9B6A - chains C and B of the 8 polymer chains in the assembly; structure by electron microscopy, 3.35 A resolution.

[Chain C (and B)]
Protein: Isoform Flip of Glutamate receptor 2
From: Rattus norvegicus
Notes: chain B of this document is another copy of the same molecule, construct and numbering; everything in this record applies to it too
UniProt: P19491 (GRIA2_RAT), isoform P19491-2; the construct has insertions or renumbered stretches relative to UniProt, so the offset changes along the chain: -20 to 847 = UniProt 1-868; 855-868 = UniProt 870-883
Chain sequence (889 residues; each row starts with the number of its first residue; numbers below 1 keep their minus sign (Met-20 is residue -20)):
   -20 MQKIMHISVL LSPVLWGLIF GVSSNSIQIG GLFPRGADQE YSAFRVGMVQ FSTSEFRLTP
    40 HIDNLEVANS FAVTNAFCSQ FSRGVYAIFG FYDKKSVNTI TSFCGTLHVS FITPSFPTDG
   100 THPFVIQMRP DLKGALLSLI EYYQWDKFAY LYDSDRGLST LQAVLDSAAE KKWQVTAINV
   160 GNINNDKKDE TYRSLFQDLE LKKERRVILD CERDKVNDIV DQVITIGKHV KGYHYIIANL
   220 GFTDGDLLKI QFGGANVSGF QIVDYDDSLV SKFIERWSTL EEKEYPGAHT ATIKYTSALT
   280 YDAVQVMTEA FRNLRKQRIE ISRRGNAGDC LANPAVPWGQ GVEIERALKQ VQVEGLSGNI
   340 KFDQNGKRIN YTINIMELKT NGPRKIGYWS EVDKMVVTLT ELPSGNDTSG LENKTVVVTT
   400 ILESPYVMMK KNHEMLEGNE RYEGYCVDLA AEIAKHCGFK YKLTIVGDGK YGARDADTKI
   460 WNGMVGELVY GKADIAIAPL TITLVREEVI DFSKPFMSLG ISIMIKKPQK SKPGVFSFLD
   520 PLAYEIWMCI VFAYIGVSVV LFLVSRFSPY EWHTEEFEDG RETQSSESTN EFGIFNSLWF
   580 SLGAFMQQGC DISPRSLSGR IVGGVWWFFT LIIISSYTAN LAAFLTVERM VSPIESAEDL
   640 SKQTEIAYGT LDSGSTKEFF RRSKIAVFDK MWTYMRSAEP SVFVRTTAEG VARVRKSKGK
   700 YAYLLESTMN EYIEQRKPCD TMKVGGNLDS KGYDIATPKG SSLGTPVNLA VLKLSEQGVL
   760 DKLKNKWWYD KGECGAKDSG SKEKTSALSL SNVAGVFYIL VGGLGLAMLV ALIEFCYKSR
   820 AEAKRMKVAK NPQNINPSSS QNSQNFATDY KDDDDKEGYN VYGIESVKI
Unresolved in the structure: -20 to 392, 507-510, 552-566, 774-783, 826-868 (chain B: -20 to 392, 552-566, 774-783, 826-868)
Differences from the reference sequence: conflict Asp733 (Gly754 in P19491); insertion (848, 850-854)
Curated features (UniProtKB/Swiss-Prot):
  - region: Ala846, Thr847, Tyr849, Lys855 to Gly862 (Required for interaction with IQSEC1)
  - binding site (L-glutamate): Pro478, Thr480, Arg485, Ser654, Thr655, Glu705
  - site: Arg453 (Interaction with the cone snail toxin Con-ikot-ikot), Ile633 (Crucial to convey clamshell closure to channel opening), Arg660 (Interaction with the cone snail toxin Con-ikot-ikot), Lys752 (Interaction with the cone snail toxin Con-ikot-ikot)
  - modified residue: Ser662 (Phosphoserine), Ser696 (Phosphoserine), Ser839 (Phosphoserine), Ser842 (Phosphoserine), Tyr861 (Phosphotyrosine), Ser865 (Phosphoserine)
  - lipidation (S-palmitoyl cysteine): Cys589, Cys815
  - glycosylation (N-linked (GlcNAc...) asparagine): Asn235, Asn349, Asn385, Asn392
Disulfide bonds: Cys718-Cys773

[How chain C and chain B interact]
Residue-residue contacts - 115 pairs, chain C then chain B:
  Ile481(C) - Leu751(B)  hydrophobic
  Thr482(C) - Leu751(B)
  Thr482(C) - Glu755(B)
  Leu483(C) - Leu748(B)
  Leu483(C) - Leu751(B)
  Leu483(C) - Lys752(B)
  Glu486(C) - Lys493(B)  salt bridge
  Glu486(C) - Asn747(B)
  Glu486(C) - Leu751(B)
  Phe491(C) - Lys493(B)  hydrogen bond (backbone-side chain)
  Ser492(C) - Lys493(B)
  Lys493(C) - Ile481(B)
  Lys493(C) - Phe491(B)  hydrogen bond (side chain-backbone)
  Lys493(C) - Ser492(B)
  Pro494(C) - Pro494(B)  hydrophobic
  Ser497(C) - Ser497(B)
  Phe517(C) - Phe607(B)  hydrophobic
  Phe517(C) - Ile611(B)  hydrophobic
  Phe574(C) - Leu596(B)  hydrophobic
  Phe574(C) - Arg599(B)
  Asn575(C) - Arg599(B)  hydrogen bond
  Trp578(C) - Ser592(B)
  Trp578(C) - Pro593(B)
  Trp578(C) - Arg599(B)
  Trp578(C) - Trp606(B)  hydrophobic
  Leu581(C) - Gly603(B)
  Gly582(C) - Trp606(B)
  Met585(C) - Trp606(B)  hydrophobic
  Met585(C) - Phe607(B)  hydrophobic
  Gln587(C) - Ala583(B)  hydrogen bond (side chain-backbone)
  Gln587(C) - Gln586(B)
  Gln587(C) - Trp606(B)
  Gln587(C) - Thr609(B)
  Gly588(C) - Cys589(B)
  Gly588(C) - Trp606(B)
  Asp590(C) - Ser592(B)  hydrogen bond
  Asp590(C) - Arg599(B)  salt bridge
  Ile613(C) - Leu610(B)  hydrophobic
  Tyr616(C) - Ile611(B)
  Tyr616(C) - Ser614(B)
  Thr617(C) - Ser614(B)  hydrogen bond
  Leu620(C) - Ser615(B)
  Leu620(C) - Ala618(B)  hydrophobic
  Ala621(C) - Ala618(B)
  Leu624(C) - Ala618(B)
  Leu624(C) - Asn619(B)
  Leu624(C) - Ala622(B)  hydrophobic
  Thr625(C) - Ala622(B)
  Thr625(C) - Thr625(B)
  Thr625(C) - Val626(B)
  Arg628(C) - Ala622(B)  hydrogen bond (side chain-backbone)
  Arg628(C) - Phe623(B)
  Arg628(C) - Val626(B)  hydrogen bond (side chain-backbone)
  Arg628(C) - Arg628(B)  hydrogen bond (backbone-side chain)
  Met629(C) - Val626(B)  hydrophobic
  Glu657(C) - Glu755(B)
  Arg661(C) - Glu755(B)
  Arg661(C) - Gln756(B)  hydrogen bond
  Lys663(C) - Lys761(B)  hydrogen bond (backbone-side chain)
  Ile664(C) - Lys761(B)
  Asn747(C) - Glu486(B)  hydrogen bond
  Leu748(C) - Leu483(B)
  Leu748(C) - Glu486(B)
  Leu751(C) - Thr482(B)
  Leu751(C) - Glu486(B)
  Lys752(C) - Leu483(B)
  Glu755(C) - Thr482(B)
  Glu755(C) - Leu483(B)  hydrogen bond (side chain-backbone)
  Glu755(C) - Arg661(B)  hydrogen bond (backbone-side chain)
  Gln756(C) - Arg661(B)
  Gln756(C) - Lys663(B)
  Val758(C) - Lys663(B)
  Lys761(C) - Lys663(B)
  Asn764(C) - Ile664(B)
  Ser785(C) - Asn619(B)
  Ser785(C) - Phe623(B)
  Ala786(C) - Asp519(B)
  Ala786(C) - Pro520(B)
  Ala786(C) - Asn619(B)
  Ala786(C) - Phe623(B)
  Leu787(C) - Pro520(B)  hydrogen bond (backbone-backbone)
  Leu787(C) - Ala522(B)  hydrogen bond (backbone-backbone)
  Leu787(C) - Ile525(B)
  Leu787(C) - Ser615(B)
  Leu787(C) - Asn619(B)
  Ser788(C) - Ile525(B)
  Leu789(C) - Ile525(B)
  Leu789(C) - Cys528(B)  hydrophobic
  Val792(C) - Ile525(B)  hydrophobic
  Val795(C) - Phe608(B)  hydrophobic
  Phe796(C) - Cys528(B)
  Phe796(C) - Ile529(B)
  Phe796(C) - Ala532(B)  hydrophobic
  Phe796(C) - Phe608(B)  hydrophobic
  Leu799(C) - Ala532(B)  hydrophobic
  Leu799(C) - Val536(B)  hydrophobic
  Leu799(C) - Val604(B)  hydrophobic
  Leu799(C) - Trp605(B)
  Gly802(C) - Ile600(B)
  Gly802(C) - Val604(B)
  Leu803(C) - Val536(B)  hydrophobic
  Leu803(C) - Val539(B)  hydrophobic
  Leu803(C) - Val601(B)  hydrophobic
  Ala806(C) - Ser597(B)
  Ala806(C) - Ile600(B)  hydrophobic
  Ala806(C) - Val601(B)  hydrophobic
  Met807(C) - Leu542(B)  hydrophobic
  Val809(C) - Leu596(B)  hydrophobic
  Ala810(C) - Phe546(B)
  Ala810(C) - Ser597(B)
  Phe814(C) - Phe546(B)  hydrophobic
  Phe814(C) - Pro548(B)
  Lys817(C) - Tyr549(B)  hydrogen bond (backbone-side chain)
  Ser818(C) - Tyr549(B)  hydrogen bond (backbone-side chain)
  Glu821(C) - Tyr549(B)
Other interface residues (no listed pair), chain C (69 interface residues in all): Glu487, Phe658, Leu727, Asp728, Ser754, Gly757, Asp760, Ile798, Leu811
Other interface residues (no listed pair), chain B (77 interface residues in all): Glu487, Leu521, Glu524, Gly535, Val543, Ser547, Gly582, Gly588, Arg594, Ser595, Gly602, Ile612, Thr617, Ala621, Glu627, Ser729, Asp760

[Summary]
The interface between chain C and chain B involves 69 residues on one side and 77 on the other, with 18
hydrogen bonds and 2 salt bridges. Polar pairs include Glu486(C)-Lys493(B), Asp590(C)-Arg599(B) and
Phe491(C)-Lys493(B). From UniProt: 6 L-glutamate-binding residues on chain C.
Chain C and chain B are both Isoform Flip of Glutamate receptor 2 (Rattus norvegicus); the structure, GluA2
flip Q in complex with TARPgamma2 at pH8, class12, structure of LBD-TMD-TARPgamma2, was determined by electron
microscopy, deposited together with 9B5Z, 9B60, 9B61, 9B63, 9B64 and 9B67.
